4K6G - chain A; structure by X-ray diffraction, 1.50 A resolution.

Chain A:
Molecule: Lipase B
From: Candida antarctica
Notes: EC 3.1.1.3
UniProtKB: P41365 (LIPB_CANAR); residues 1-317 here correspond to UniProt positions 26-342 (UniProt number = residue number + 25)
Sequence (327 residues; row label = number of the first residue in the row; numbers below 1 keep their minus sign (Met-1 is residue -1)):
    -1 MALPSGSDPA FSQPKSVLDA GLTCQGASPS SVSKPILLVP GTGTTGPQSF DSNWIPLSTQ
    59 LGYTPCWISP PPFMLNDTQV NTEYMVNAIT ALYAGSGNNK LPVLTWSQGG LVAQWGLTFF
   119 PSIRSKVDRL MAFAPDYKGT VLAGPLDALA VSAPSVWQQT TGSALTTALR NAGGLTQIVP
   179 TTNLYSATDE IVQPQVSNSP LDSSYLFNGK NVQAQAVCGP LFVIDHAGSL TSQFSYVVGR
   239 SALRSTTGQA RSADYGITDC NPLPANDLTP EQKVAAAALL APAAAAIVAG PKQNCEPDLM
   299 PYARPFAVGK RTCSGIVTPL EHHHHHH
Disordered / not traced: 141-147, 320-325
Disulfides: Cys22-Cys64, Cys216-Cys258, Cys293-Cys311
Sequence notes: expression tag (-1 to 0, 318-325)
UniProt features mapped onto this chain:
  - active site: Ser105, Asp187, His224
  - glycosylation: Asn74 (N-linked (GlcNAc...) asparagine)
From the paper describing this entry:
  - catalytic residues: Ser105, Asp187, His224 (citing earlier work)
  - mutagenesis - D223G, D223G/L278M (13-fold), L278M: increased stability
  - mutagenesis - L278M (2.0-fold), A281F, I285F: increased catalytic activity
  - mutagenesis - A281E: unchanged stability
  - contacts within the chain: Met298-Tyr300

Summary:
Curated annotation (UniProt) lists 3 active-site residues. The paper reports catalytic residues Ser105, Asp187
and His224; D223G, D223G/L278M and L278M increase stability; 6 substitutions were tested in all.
Chain A is Lipase B (Candida antarctica); the structure, Crystal structure of CALB from Candida antarctica,
was determined by X-ray diffraction (same publication as 4K5Q, 4K6H and 4K6K).
